Entry 2YFV (X-ray diffraction, 2.32 A resolution); this record covers chains A and B of the 3 polymer chains in the assembly.

Chain A:
Protein: Histone H3-like centromeric protein CSE4
Organism: Kluyveromyces lactis nrrl Y-1140
UniProt: Q6CTI2 (CENPA_KLULA); numbering as in UniProt (aligned over 81-180)
Amino-acid sequence (100 residues; numbered 81 to 180; the number before each row is that of its first residue):
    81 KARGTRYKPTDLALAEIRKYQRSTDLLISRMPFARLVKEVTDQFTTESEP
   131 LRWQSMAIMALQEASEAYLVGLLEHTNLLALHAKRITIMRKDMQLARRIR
Unresolved in the structure: 81-107, 126-130

Chain B:
Protein: Histone H4
Organism: Kluyveromyces lactis nrrl Y-1140
UniProt: Q6CMU6 (Q6CMU6_KLULA); residues 24-97 here correspond to UniProt positions 25-98 (UniProt number = residue number + 1)
Amino-acid sequence (74 residues; row label = number of the first residue in the row):
    24 DNIQGITKPAIRRLARRGGVKRISGLIYEEVRNVLKTFLESVIRDAVTYT
    74 EHAKRKTVTSLDVVYALKRQGRTL

How chain A and chain B interact:
Contacting residue pairs (76):
  Ile108(A) - Gly28(B)
  Ile108(A) - Ile29(B)  hydrophobic
  Ile108(A) - Ala33(B)  hydrophobic
  Ile108(A) - Leu37(B)  hydrophobic
  Pro112(A) - Ile26(B)  hydrophobic
  Pro112(A) - Gly28(B)
  Phe113(A) - Gly28(B)  hydrogen bond (backbone-backbone)
  Phe113(A) - Leu62(B)  hydrophobic
  Arg115(A) - Asp24(B)
  Leu116(A) - Gln27(B)
  Leu116(A) - Gly28(B)
  Leu116(A) - Leu62(B)  hydrophobic
  Val117(A) - Ile66(B)  hydrophobic
  Val120(A) - Glu63(B)
  Val120(A) - Ile66(B)  hydrophobic
  Thr121(A) - Ile66(B)
  Gln123(A) - Lys59(B)
  Gln123(A) - Glu63(B)  hydrogen bond
  Phe124(A) - Glu63(B)
  Phe124(A) - Arg67(B)
  Leu131(A) - Glu74(B)
  Leu131(A) - Lys79(B)
  Arg132(A) - Lys79(B)  hydrogen bond (backbone-backbone)
  Arg132(A) - Thr80(B)
  Arg132(A) - Val81(B)  hydrogen bond (backbone-backbone)
  Trp133(A) - Val81(B)  hydrophobic
  Trp133(A) - Val86(B)  hydrophobic
  Gln134(A) - Val81(B)  hydrogen bond (backbone-backbone)
  Gln134(A) - Thr82(B)
  Gln134(A) - Ser83(B)
  Ala137(A) - Val81(B)
  Ala137(A) - Thr82(B)
  Ala137(A) - Ser83(B)
  Ala137(A) - Val86(B)
  Ala140(A) - Val86(B)  hydrophobic
  Leu141(A) - Leu62(B)  hydrophobic
  Leu141(A) - Val65(B)  hydrophobic
  Leu141(A) - Ile66(B)  hydrophobic
  Ala144(A) - Leu90(B)  hydrophobic
  Ser145(A) - Leu58(B)
  Ser145(A) - Phe61(B)
  Ser145(A) - Leu62(B)
  Tyr148(A) - Val57(B)  hydrophobic
  Tyr148(A) - Phe61(B)  hydrophobic
  Tyr148(A) - Leu97(B)  hydrophobic
  Leu149(A) - Leu37(B)  hydrophobic
  Leu149(A) - Val57(B)  hydrophobic
  Val150(A) - Leu37(B)  hydrophobic
  Val150(A) - Arg40(B)
  Val150(A) - Gly41(B)
  Leu152(A) - Val57(B)  hydrophobic
  Leu153(A) - Ala38(B)  hydrophobic
  Leu153(A) - Val43(B)
  Glu154(A) - Gly41(B)
  Asn157(A) - Gly42(B)  hydrogen bond (side chain-backbone)
  Asn157(A) - Val43(B)
  Ile166(A) - Arg45(B)
  Thr167(A) - Arg45(B)
  Thr167(A) - Ile46(B)
  Thr167(A) - Ser47(B)
  Ile168(A) - Val43(B)  hydrophobic
  Ile168(A) - Arg45(B)  hydrogen bond (backbone-backbone)
  Ile168(A) - Ile46(B)
  Ile168(A) - Ser47(B)  hydrogen bond (backbone-backbone)
  Ile168(A) - Ile50(B)
  Met169(A) - Ser47(B)
  Met169(A) - Ile50(B)
  Arg170(A) - Ile50(B)
  Arg170(A) - Glu53(B)
  Met173(A) - Glu53(B)
  Met173(A) - Val54(B)  hydrophobic
  Gln174(A) - Glu53(B)
  Arg177(A) - Glu53(B)  salt bridge
  Arg177(A) - Asn56(B)
  Arg177(A) - Val57(B)
  Arg177(A) - Thr60(B)  hydrogen bond
Other interface residues (no listed pair), chain A (39 interface residues in all): Ser109, Thr125, Met136, Glu146, Arg180
Other interface residues (no listed pair), chain B (43 interface residues in all): Thr30, Lys44, Leu49, Val70, Thr73

In short:
The interface between chain A and chain B involves 39 residues on one side and 43 on the other; the contacts
include 9 hydrogen bonds and 1 salt bridge. Polar pairs include Arg177(A)-Glu53(B), Gln123(A)-Glu63(B) and
Asn157(A)-Gly42(B).
Here chain A is Histone H3-like centromeric protein CSE4 and chain B is Histone H4, both from Kluyveromyces
lactis nrrl Y-1140. Entry 2YFV (The heterotrimeric complex of Kluyveromyces lactis Scm3, Cse4 and H4) was
determined by X-ray diffraction (same publication as 2YFW).
